Entry 6FAX (X-ray diffraction, 2.99 A resolution); this record covers chains L and H of the 3 polymer chains in the assembly.

== Chain L ==
Name: Lob 7.4 light chain
Source organism: Homo sapiens
Sequence (214 residues; each row starts with the number of its first residue):
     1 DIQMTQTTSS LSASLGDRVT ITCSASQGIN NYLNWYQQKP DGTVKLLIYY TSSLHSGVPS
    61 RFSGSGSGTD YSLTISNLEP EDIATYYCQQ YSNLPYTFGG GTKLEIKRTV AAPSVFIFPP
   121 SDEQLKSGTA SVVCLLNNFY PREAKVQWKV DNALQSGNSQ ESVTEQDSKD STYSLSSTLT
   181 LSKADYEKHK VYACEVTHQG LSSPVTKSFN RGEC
Unresolved in the structure: 212-214
Disulfides: Cys23-Cys88, Cys134-Cys194

== Chain H ==
Name: Lob 7.4 heavy chain
Source organism: Homo sapiens
Sequence (240 residues; each row starts with the number of its first residue):
     1 EVQLQQSGPD LVKPGASVKI SCKTSGYTFT EYIMHWVKQS HGKSLEWIGG IIPNNGGTSY
    61 NQKFKDKATM TVDKSSSTGY MELRSLTSED SAVYYCTRRE VYGRNYYALD YWGQGTLVTV
   121 SSASTKGPSV FPLAPSSKST SGGTAALGCL VKDYFPEPVT VSWNSGALTS GVHTFPAVLQ
   181 SSGLYSLSSV VTVPSSSLGT QTYICNVNHK PSNTKVDKKV EPKCCDKTHT CPPCPAPELL
Unresolved in the structure: 137-143, 224-240
Disulfides: Cys22-Cys96, Cys149-Cys205

== Chain L / chain H interface ==
Residue-residue contacts - 65 pairs, chain L then chain H:
  Asn34(L) with Tyr107(H), hydrogen bond (side chain-backbone); Ala108(H)
  Tyr36(L) with Leu109(H), hydrogen bond (side chain-backbone); Trp112(H)
  Gln38(L) with Gln39(H), hydrogen bond; Tyr95(H), hydrogen bond
  Gly42(L) with Tyr95(H), hydrogen bond (backbone-side chain)
  Val44(L) with Tyr95(H), hydrophobic; Trp112(H), hydrophobic
  Leu46(L) with Ala108(H), hydrophobic; Leu109(H); Asp110(H)
  Tyr49(L) with Ala108(H), hydrophobic
  Tyr50(L) with Tyr106(H), hydrophobic
  His55(L) with Asp110(H); Tyr111(H)
  Ser56(L) with Tyr111(H), hydrogen bond
  Tyr87(L) with Gln39(H), hydrogen bond; Lys43(H), hydrogen bond (side chain-backbone); Ser44(H); Leu45(H), hydrophobic
  Gln89(L) with Leu109(H)
  Tyr91(L) with Tyr107(H), hydrophobic
  Leu94(L) with Trp47(H), hydrophobic; Ser59(H)
  Pro95(L) with Trp47(H), hydrophobic; Asn61(H)
  Tyr96(L) with His35(H); Trp47(H); Tyr107(H)
  Phe98(L) with Leu45(H)
  Gly99(L) with Ser44(H), hydrogen bond (backbone-side chain)
  Gly100(L) with Ser44(H)
  Phe116(L) with Thr144(H); Ala146(H), hydrophobic
  Phe118(L) with Leu133(H), hydrophobic; Ala134(H); Ala146(H); Leu147(H), hydrophobic
  Ser121(L) with Phe131(H)
  Glu123(L) with Lys218(H), salt bridge
  Gln124(L) with Phe131(H); Lys152(H)
  Ser131(L) with Leu150(H); Lys152(H)
  Val133(L) with Leu133(H), hydrophobic
  Leu135(L) with Phe175(H), hydrophobic; Val190(H), hydrophobic
  Asn137(L) with His173(H), hydrogen bond; Thr192(H), hydrogen bond
  Asn138(L) with His173(H)
  Gln160(L) with Val178(H); Leu179(H), hydrogen bond (side chain-backbone); Gln180(H)
  Glu161(L) with Val178(H)
  Ser162(L) with Phe175(H); Pro176(H), hydrogen bond (side chain-backbone)
  Val163(L) with Pro176(H)
  Thr164(L) with Phe175(H)
  Asp167(L) with His173(H), salt bridge
  Ser174(L) with His173(H); Phe175(H)
  Leu175(L) with Phe175(H)
  Ser176(L) with Phe175(H); Ser188(H), hydrogen bond
Other interface residues (no listed pair), chain L (39 interface residues in all): Thr180
Other interface residues (no listed pair), chain H (40 interface residues in all): Val37, Glu46, Asn105, Val130, Pro132, Gly148

== Overview ==
39 residues of chain L face 40 of chain H across their interface, with 14 hydrogen bonds and 2 salt bridges.
Among the polar pairs are Glu123(L)-Lys218(H), Asp167(L)-His173(H) and Asn34(L)-Tyr107(H).
Here chain L is Lob 7.4 light chain and chain H is Lob 7.4 heavy chain, both from Homo sapiens. Entry 6FAX
(Complex of Human CD40 Ectodomain with Lob 7.4 Fab) was determined by X-ray diffraction.
